Entry 7Y36 (electron microscopy, 2.80 A resolution); this record covers chains A and B of the 6 polymer chains in the assembly.

Chain A:
Name: Isoform Gnas-2 of Guanine nucleotide-binding protein G(s) subunit alpha isoforms short
Organism: Homo sapiens
Notes: fragment: g226a, e268a, n271k, k274d, r280k, t284d, i285t
UniProt: P63092-2 (GNAS2-2_HUMAN); the author numbering skips numbers that UniProt does not, so the offset changes along the chain: 1-58 = UniProt 1-58; 73-394 = UniProt 59-380
Sequence (380 residues; row label = number of the first residue in the row; note: 14 numbers in that range are skipped by the numbering (no residue carries them; nothing is unmodelled there)):
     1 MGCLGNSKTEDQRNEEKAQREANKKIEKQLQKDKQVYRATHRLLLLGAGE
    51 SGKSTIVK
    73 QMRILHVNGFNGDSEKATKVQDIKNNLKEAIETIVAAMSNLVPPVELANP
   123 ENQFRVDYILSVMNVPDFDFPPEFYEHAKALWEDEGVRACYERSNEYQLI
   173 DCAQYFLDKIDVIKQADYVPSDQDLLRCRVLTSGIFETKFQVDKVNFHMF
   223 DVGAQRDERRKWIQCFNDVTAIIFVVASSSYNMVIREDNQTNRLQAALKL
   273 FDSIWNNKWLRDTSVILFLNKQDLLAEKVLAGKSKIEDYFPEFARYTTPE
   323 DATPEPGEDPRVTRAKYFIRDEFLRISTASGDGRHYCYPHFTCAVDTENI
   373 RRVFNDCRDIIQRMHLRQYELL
Disordered / not traced: 1-10, 73-204, 252-261, 304-307
Sequence notes: engineered mutation Ala226 (Gly212 in P63092-2), Ala268 (Glu254 in P63092-2), Lys271 (Asn257 in P63092-2), Asp274 (Lys260 in P63092-2), Lys280 (Arg266 in P63092-2), Asp284 (Thr270 in P63092-2), Thr285 (Ile271 in P63092-2)

Chain B:
Name: Guanine nucleotide-binding protein G(I)/G(S)/G(T) subunit beta-1
Organism: Rattus norvegicus
UniProt: P54311 (GBB1_RAT); residue numbers follow UniProt; this construct covers 2-340
Sequence (380 residues; each row starts with the number of its first residue; numbers below 1 keep their minus sign (Met-13 is residue -13)):
   -13 MHHHHHHLEVLFQGPSELDQLRQEAEQLKNQIRDARKACADATLSQITNN
    37 IDPVGRIQMRTRRTLRGHLAKIYAMHWGTDSRLLVSASQDGKLIIWDSYT
    87 TNKVHAIPLRSSWVMTCAYAPSGNYVACGGLDNICSIYNLKTREGNVRVS
   137 RELAGHTGYLSCCRFLDDNQIVTSSGDTTCALWDIETGQQTTTFTGHTGD
   187 VMSLSLAPDTRLFVSGACDASAKLWDVREGMCRQTFTGHESDINAICFFP
   237 NGNAFATGSDDATCRLFDLRADQELMTYSHDNIICGITSVSFSKSGRLLL
   287 AGYDDFNCNVWDALKADRAGVLAGHDNRVSCLGVTDDGMAVATGSWDSFL
   337 KIWNGSSGGGGSGGGGSSGVSGWRLFKKIS
Disordered / not traced: -13 to 2, 341-366
Sequence notes: initiating methionine (-13); expression tag (-12 to 1, 341-366)

Interface between chain A and chain B:
Pairs across the interface (58; chain A residue first):
  Gln19(A) - Asp83(B)  hydrogen bond
  Gln19(A) - Thr86(B)
  Gln19(A) - Asn88(B)
  Asn23(A) - Asn88(B)
  Asn23(A) - Lys89(B)  hydrogen bond (side chain-backbone)
  Ile26(A) - Lys89(B)
  Ile26(A) - Val90(B)
  Ile26(A) - His91(B)
  Ile26(A) - Ala92(B)  hydrophobic
  Glu27(A) - Lys89(B)  salt bridge
  Leu30(A) - Gly53(B)
  Leu30(A) - Lys78(B)
  Leu30(A) - Lys89(B)
  Asp33(A) - Leu55(B)
  Asp33(A) - Lys78(B)  salt bridge
  Lys34(A) - Leu55(B)
  Tyr37(A) - Leu55(B)  hydrophobic
  Tyr37(A) - Ala56(B)
  Tyr37(A) - Asp76(B)
  Gly206(A) - Leu117(B)
  Gly206(A) - Asp118(B)
  Gly206(A) - Asn119(B)
  Ile207(A) - Leu117(B)
  Phe222(A) - Trp99(B)  hydrophobic
  Ala226(A) - Asn119(B)
  Ala226(A) - Thr143(B)
  Gln227(A) - Leu117(B)
  Gln227(A) - Asn119(B)  hydrogen bond
  Gln227(A) - Gly144(B)
  Gln227(A) - Tyr145(B)  hydrogen bond (side chain-backbone)
  Arg228(A) - Gly162(B)  hydrogen bond (side chain-backbone)
  Arg228(A) - Thr164(B)
  Arg232(A) - Cys204(B)  hydrogen bond (side chain-backbone)
  Arg232(A) - Asp228(B)  salt bridge
  Lys233(A) - Tyr145(B)
  Lys233(A) - Asp186(B)
  Lys233(A) - Met188(B)
  Lys233(A) - Cys204(B)
  Lys233(A) - Asn230(B)  hydrogen bond
  Lys233(A) - Asp246(B)  salt bridge
  Trp234(A) - Leu117(B)  hydrophobic
  Trp234(A) - Tyr145(B)
  Gln236(A) - Tyr59(B)  hydrogen bond (backbone-side chain)
  Gln236(A) - Arg314(B)  hydrogen bond
  Gln236(A) - Trp332(B)
  Cys237(A) - Lys57(B)
  Cys237(A) - Tyr59(B)
  Cys237(A) - Gln75(B)  hydrogen bond (backbone-side chain)
  Cys237(A) - Trp99(B)  hydrogen bond (backbone-side chain)
  Cys237(A) - Met101(B)  hydrophobic
  Phe238(A) - Trp99(B)  hydrophobic
  Phe238(A) - Leu117(B)  hydrophobic
  Asn239(A) - Lys57(B)
  Asn239(A) - Trp332(B)
  Lys280(A) - Asp290(B)  salt bridge
  Trp281(A) - Asp290(B)
  Trp281(A) - Arg314(B)
  Trp281(A) - Trp332(B)  hydrophobic
Interface residues without a listed pair, chain A (27 interface residues in all): Arg20, Ala22, Glu209, Asp240
Interface residues without a listed pair, chain B (39 interface residues in all): Ile80, Thr87, Ser97, Asp163, Asn313

Summary:
27 residues of chain A and 39 residues of chain B are in contact; the contacts include 11 hydrogen bonds and 5
salt bridges. Polar contacts include Glu27(A)-Lys89(B), Asp33(A)-Lys78(B) and Arg232(A)-Asp228(B).
Chain A is Isoform Gnas-2 of Guanine nucleotide-binding protein G(s) subunit alpha isoforms short (Homo
sapiens) and chain B is Guanine nucleotide-binding protein G(I)/G(S)/G(T) subunit beta-1 (Rattus norvegicus);
the structure, Cryo-EM structure of the Teriparatide-bound human PTH1R-Gs complex, was determined by electron
microscopy.
